9OJU - chains E and H of the 7 polymer chains in the assembly; structure by electron microscopy, 2.97 A resolution.

# Chain E
Name: Vesicle-fusing ATPase
From: Cricetulus griseus
Notes: EC 3.6.4.6
UniProtKB: P18708 (NSF_CRIGR); residues 1-744 here = UniProt positions 1-744
Chain sequence (747 residues; numbered -2 to 744; the number before each row is that of its first residue; numbers below 1 keep their minus sign (Gly-2 is residue -2)):
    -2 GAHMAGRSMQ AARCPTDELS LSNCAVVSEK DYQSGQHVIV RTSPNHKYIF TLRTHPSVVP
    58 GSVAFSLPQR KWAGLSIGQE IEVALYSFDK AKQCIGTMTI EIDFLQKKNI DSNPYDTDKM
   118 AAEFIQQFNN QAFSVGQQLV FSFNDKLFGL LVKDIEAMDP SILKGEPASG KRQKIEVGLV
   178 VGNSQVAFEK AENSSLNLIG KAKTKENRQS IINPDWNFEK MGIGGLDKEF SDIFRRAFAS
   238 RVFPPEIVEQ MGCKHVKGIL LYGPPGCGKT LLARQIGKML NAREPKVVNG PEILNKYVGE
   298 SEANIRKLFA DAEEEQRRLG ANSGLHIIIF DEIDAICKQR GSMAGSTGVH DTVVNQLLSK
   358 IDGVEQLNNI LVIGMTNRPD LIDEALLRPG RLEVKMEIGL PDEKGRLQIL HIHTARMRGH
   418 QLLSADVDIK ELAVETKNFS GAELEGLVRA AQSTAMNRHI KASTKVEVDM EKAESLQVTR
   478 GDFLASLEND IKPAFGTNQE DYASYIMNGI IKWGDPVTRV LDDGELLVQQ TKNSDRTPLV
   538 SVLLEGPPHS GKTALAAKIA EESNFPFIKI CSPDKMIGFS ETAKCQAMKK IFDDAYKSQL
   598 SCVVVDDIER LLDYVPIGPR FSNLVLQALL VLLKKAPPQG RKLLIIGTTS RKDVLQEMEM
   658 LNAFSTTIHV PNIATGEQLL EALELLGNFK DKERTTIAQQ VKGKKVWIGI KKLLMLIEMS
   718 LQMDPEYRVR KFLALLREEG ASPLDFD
Unresolved in the structure: -2 to 206, 741-744
Construct notes: expression tag (-2 to 0)
Small-molecule neighbours:
  - ATP (adenosine-5'-triphosphate), molecule 1: Gly219, Ile220, Gly221, Leu223, Pro261, Pro262, Gly263, Cys264, Gly265, Lys266, Thr267, Leu268, Asn374, Ile406, His410, Gly438, Ala439, Glu442
  - ATP, molecule 2: Ile503, Met504, Asn505, Gly506, Ile507, Ile508, Trp510, Pro545, His546, Ser547, Gly548, Lys549, Thr550, Ala551, Leu552, Ile707, Lys708
Curated features (UniProtKB/Swiss-Prot):
  - binding site (ATP): Asn505 to Trp510, Pro545 to Leu552
  - binding site (Mg(2+)): Thr550
  - modified residue: Lys105 (N6-acetyllysine), Ser207 (Phosphoserine), Tyr259 (Phosphotyrosine), Ser569 (Phosphoserine)
What the authors report for this chain:
  - binding site for ATP: Asp328, Glu329, Asn374, Arg385, Arg388
  - post-translational modification sites: Ser207 (citing earlier work)

# Chain H
Name: Synaptosomal-associated protein 25
From: Rattus norvegicus
UniProtKB: P60881 (SNP25_RAT); numbering as in UniProt (aligned over 1-83)
Chain sequence (84 residues; row label = number of the first residue in the row; numbering starts at 0):
     0 SMAEDADMRN ELEEMQRRAD QLADESLEST RRMLQLVEES KDAGIRTLVM LDEQGEQLER
    60 IEEGMDQINK DMKEAEKNLT DLGK
Unresolved in the structure: 0, 17-83
Construct notes: expression tag (0)

# How chain E and chain H interact
Residue-residue contacts (8; chain E residue first):
  Lys293(E) with Glu12(H); Glu13(H)
  Tyr294(E) with Glu12(H); Glu13(H); Gln15(H)
  Val295(E) with Glu12(H), hydrogen bond (backbone-side chain); Met14(H), hydrophobic
  Ser343(E) with Glu10(H)
Other interface residues (no listed pair), chain E (5 interface residues in all): Thr344
Other interface residues (no listed pair), chain H (6 interface residues in all): Asn9

# Summary
Chain E and chain H form an interface of 5 and 6 residues respectively; the contacts include 1 hydrogen bond.
The hydrogen-bonded pair is Val295(E)-Glu12(H). Bound to chain E: ATP. The paper reports a binding site for
ATP at Asp328(E), Glu329(E) and Asn374(E) among others; a modification site at Ser207(E).
Here chain E is Vesicle-fusing ATPase (Cricetulus griseus) and chain H is Synaptosomal-associated protein 25
(Rattus norvegicus). Entry 9OJU (21bin20S complex (NSF-alphaSNAP-2:1 syntaxin-1a:SNAP-25), non-hydrolyzing,
class 4) was determined by electron microscopy together with 9OJR, 9OJZ, 9OK3, 9OK5, 9OKC, 9OLJ and 17 further
entries from the same study.
